5FGP - chains A and B; structure by X-ray diffraction, 2.00 A resolution.

# Chain A
Protein: CG1507-PB, isoform B
Source organism: Drosophila melanogaster
Reference sequence: Q9V4D9 (Q9V4D9_DROME); numbering as in UniProt (aligned over 40-186)
Amino-acid sequence (152 residues; numbered 35 to 186; the number before each row is that of its first residue):
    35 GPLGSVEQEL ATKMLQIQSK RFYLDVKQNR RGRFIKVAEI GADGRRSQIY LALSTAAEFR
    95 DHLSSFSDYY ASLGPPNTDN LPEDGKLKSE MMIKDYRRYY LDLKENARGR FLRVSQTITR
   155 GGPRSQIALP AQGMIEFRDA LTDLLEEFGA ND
Disordered / not traced: 35-39, 184-186
Sequence notes: expression tag (35-39)
Modified residues: Mse48, Mse125, Mse126, Mse168 (selenomethionine; parent Met)
From the paper describing this entry:
  - binding site for the 7-nt DNA strand (chain B): Gln52, Ser53, Lys54, Tyr57, Asp59, Lys61, Lys70, Arg80, Lys138, Asn140, Arg142, Phe145
  - conformationally variable residues (loop rearrangement): Leu107 to Lys120
  - mutagenesis - Q52G/S53G/K54G/K138A/N140A/R142A, K61A/N63A/R65A, K138A/N140A/R142A, F145A: decreased binding to the 7-nt DNA strand (chain B)
  - mutagenesis - F68A: unchanged binding to the 7-nt DNA strand (chain B)
  - mutagenesis - F145A: decreased binding to DNA

# Chain B
Molecule: 7-nt DNA strand
Sequence (7 nucleotides; numbered 1 to 7; the number before each row is that of its first residue):
     1 GCGGCGG

# How chain A and chain B interact
Residue-residue contacts - 22 pairs, chain A then chain B:
  Gln52(A) - DC2(B)  hydrogen bond to the base
  Gln52(A) - DG3(B)  hydrogen bond to the base
  Ser53(A) - DC2(B)  phosphate contact
  Ser53(A) - DG3(B)  hydrogen bond to the base
  Lys54(A) - DG3(B)  base contact
  Lys54(A) - DG4(B)  hydrogen bond to the base
  Ala76(A) - DC2(B)  phosphate contact
  Pro116(A) - DC5(B)  base contact
  Asp118(A) - DC5(B)  base contact
  Lys138(A) - DC5(B)  salt bridge to the phosphate
  Asn140(A) - DG4(B)  hydrogen bond to the base
  Arg142(A) - DC2(B)  hydrogen bond to the base
  Arg142(A) - DG3(B)  hydrogen bond to the base
  Arg142(A) - DG4(B)  hydrogen bond to the base
  Gly143(A) - DG4(B)  hydrogen bond to the base
  Phe145(A) - DG4(B)  stacking on the base
  Phe145(A) - DC5(B)  phosphate contact
  Arg147(A) - DG4(B)  sugar contact
  Arg147(A) - DC5(B)  salt bridge to the phosphate
  Arg147(A) - DG6(B)  salt bridge to the phosphate
  Ala162(A) - DG4(B)  base contact
  Pro164(A) - DG4(B)  base contact
Also at the interface, not in a pair above, chain A (17 interface residues in all): Ile51, Glu117, Arg144
Also at the interface, not in a pair above, chain B (6 interface residues in all): DG1

# In short
17 residues of chain A face 6 of chain B across their interface, with 9 hydrogen bonds, 3 salt bridges and 1
aromatic stacking contact. Among the polar pairs are Gln52(A)-DC2(B), Gln52(A)-DG3(B) and Ser53(A)-DG3(B). The
paper reports a binding site for the 7-nt DNA strand (chain B) at Gln52(A), Ser53(A) and Lys54(A) among
others; Q52G/S53G/K54G/K138A/N140A/R142A, K61A/N63A/R65A and K138A/N140A/R142A of chain A, among others,
reduce binding to the 7-nt DNA strand (chain B); 5 substitutions were tested in all.
Chain A is CG1507-PB, isoform B (Drosophila melanogaster) and chain B is a 7-nt DNA strand; the structure,
Crystal structure of D. melanogaster Pur-alpha repeat I-II in complex with DNA, was determined by X-ray
diffraction, deposited together with 5FGO.
